PDB entry 5H1C | electron microscopy, 4.50 A resolution (low resolution: residue-level contacts below are approximate; hydrogen-bond / salt-bridge calls are withheld) | chains B and D of the 5 polymer chains in the assembly

# Chain B
Name: DNA repair protein RAD51 homolog 1
From: Homo sapiens
Reference sequence: Q06609 (RAD51_HUMAN); residue numbers follow UniProt; this construct covers 1-339
Amino-acid sequence (339 residues; each row starts with the number of its first residue):
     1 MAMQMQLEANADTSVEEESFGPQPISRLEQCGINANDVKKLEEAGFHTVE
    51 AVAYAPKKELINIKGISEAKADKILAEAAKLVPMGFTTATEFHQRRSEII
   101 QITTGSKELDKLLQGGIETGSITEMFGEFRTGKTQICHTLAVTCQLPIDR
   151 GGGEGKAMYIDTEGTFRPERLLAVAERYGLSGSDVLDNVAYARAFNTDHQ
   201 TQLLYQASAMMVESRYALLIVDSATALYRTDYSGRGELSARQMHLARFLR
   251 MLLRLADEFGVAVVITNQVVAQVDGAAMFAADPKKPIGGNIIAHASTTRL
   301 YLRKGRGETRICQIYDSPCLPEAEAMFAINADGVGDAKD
Disordered / not traced: 1-21, 278-281, 337-339
Differences from the reference sequence: engineered mutation Gln313 (Lys in Q06609)
Glycans and other covalent adducts: covalent link Ala217-Val261; covalent link Val270-Ile287
Metal / ion sites: Mg2+: Asp222 (together with AMP-PNP)
Ligand contacts:
  - AMP-PNP, molecule 1: Arg130, Thr131, Gly132, Lys133, Thr134, Gln135, Glu163, Thr165, Arg170, Asp222, Gln268, Glu308, Arg310, Ile329, Asn330
  - AMP-PNP, molecule 2: Ala293, His294, Ser296, Asp316, Ser317, Pro318, Cys319, Leu320, Pro321, Glu322
From the paper describing this entry:
  - binding site for the 9-nt DNA strand: Arg235
  - self-association interface (contacts with another copy of this molecule); pairs are residue here / residue on that copy: Arg235-Asp274 (salt bridge)
  - mutagenesis - R235E: abolished catalytic activity on DNA strand exchange (citing earlier work)
  - mutagenesis - R235E: decreased binding to ssDNA (citing earlier work)
  - binding site for AMP-PNP: Lys133, Thr134

# Chain D
Molecule: 9-nt DNA strand
Sequence (9 nucleotides; each row starts with the number of its first residue):
     1 TTTTTTTTT

# How chain B and chain D interact
Pairs across the interface - 19 pairs, chain B then chain D:
  Arg229(B) - DT6(D)
  Leu238(B) - DT3(D)
  Leu238(B) - DT4(D)
  Ser239(B) - DT3(D)
  Arg241(B) - DT4(D)
  Arg241(B) - DT5(D)
  Gln242(B) - DT3(D)
  Val270(B) - DT6(D)
  Ala271(B) - DT6(D)
  Gln272(B) - DT7(D)
  Val273(B) - DT7(D)
  Ile287(B) - DT5(D)
  Ile287(B) - DT6(D)
  Gly288(B) - DT5(D)
  Gly289(B) - DT4(D)
  Gly289(B) - DT5(D)
  Asn290(B) - DT4(D)
  Ile291(B) - DT3(D)
  Ile291(B) - DT4(D)
Also at the interface, not in a pair above, chain B (16 interface residues in all): Asp274, Pro283
Also at the interface, not in a pair above, chain D (6 interface residues in all): DT2

# Overview
The interface between chain B and chain D involves 16 residues on one side and 6 on the other. Chain B binds
AMP-PNP. From the paper: a binding site for AMP-PNP at Lys133(B) and Thr134(B); R235E of chain B abolishes
catalytic activity on DNA strand exchange.
Chain B is DNA repair protein RAD51 homolog 1 (Homo sapiens) and chain D is a 9-nt DNA strand; the structure,
Human RAD51 post-synaptic complexes, was determined by electron microscopy (same publication as 5H1B).
